Entry 6P0D (X-ray diffraction, 1.75 A resolution); this record covers chains A and B of the 4 polymer chains in the assembly.

== Chain A ==
Name: DNA ligase 1
Source organism: Homo sapiens
Notes: EC 6.5.1.1
UniProtKB: P18858 (DNLI1_HUMAN); residue numbers follow UniProt; this construct covers 262-904
Sequence (645 residues; numbered 260 to 904; the number before each row is that of its first residue):
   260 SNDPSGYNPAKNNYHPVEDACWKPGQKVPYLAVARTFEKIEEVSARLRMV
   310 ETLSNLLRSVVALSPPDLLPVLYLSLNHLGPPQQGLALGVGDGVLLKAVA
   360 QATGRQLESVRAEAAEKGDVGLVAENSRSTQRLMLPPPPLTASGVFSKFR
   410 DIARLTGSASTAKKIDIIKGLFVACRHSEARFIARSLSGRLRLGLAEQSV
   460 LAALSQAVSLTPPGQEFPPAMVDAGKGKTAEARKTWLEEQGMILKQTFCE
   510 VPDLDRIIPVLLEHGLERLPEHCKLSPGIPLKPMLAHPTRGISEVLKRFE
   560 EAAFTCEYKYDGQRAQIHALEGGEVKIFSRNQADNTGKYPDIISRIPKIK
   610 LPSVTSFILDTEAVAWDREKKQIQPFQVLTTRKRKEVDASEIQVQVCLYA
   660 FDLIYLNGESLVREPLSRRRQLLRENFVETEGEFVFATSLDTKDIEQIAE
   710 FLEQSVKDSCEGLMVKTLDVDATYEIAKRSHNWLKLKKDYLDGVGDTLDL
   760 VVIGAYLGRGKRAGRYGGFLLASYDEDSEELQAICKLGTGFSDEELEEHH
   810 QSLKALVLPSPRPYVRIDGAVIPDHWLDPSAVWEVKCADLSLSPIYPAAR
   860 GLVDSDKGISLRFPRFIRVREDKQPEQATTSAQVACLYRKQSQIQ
Not modelled in the structure: 260, 902-904
Sequence notes: expression tag (260-261); engineered mutation Ala-346 (Glu in P18858), Ala-592 (Glu in P18858)
Ligand contacts: adenosine monophosphate (AMP): Ala-545, Glu-566, Tyr-567, Lys-568, Tyr-569, Arg-573, Arg-589, Glu-621, Phe-660, Ala-696, Met-723, Lys-725, Trp-742, Lys-744, Lys-746
What the authors report for this chain:
  - binding site for adenosine monophosphate: Arg-589
  - catalytic residues: Lys-568 (citing earlier work)

== Chain B ==
Molecule: 11-nt DNA strand
Sequence (11 nucleotides; numbered 3 to 13; the number before each row is that of its first residue):
     3 GCTGATGCGTC

== Interface between chain A and chain B ==
Pairs across the interface (26; chain A residue first):
  Ala-346(A) / DG11(B)  phosphate contact
  Leu-347(A) / DC10(B)  phosphate contact
  Gly-348(A) / DG9(B)  phosphate contact
  Gly-348(A) / DC10(B)  hydrogen bond to the phosphate
  Val-349(A) / DG9(B)  phosphate contact
  Val-349(A) / DC10(B)  phosphate contact
  Gly-350(A) / DG9(B)  hydrogen bond to the phosphate
  Asp-351(A) / DG9(B)  hydrogen bond to the phosphate
  Gly-352(A) / DG9(B)  hydrogen bond to the phosphate
  Val-353(A) / DG9(B)  phosphate contact
  Gly-571(A) / DC13(B)  sugar contact
  Gln-572(A) / DT12(B)  phosphate contact
  Gln-572(A) / DC13(B)  phosphate contact
  Arg-573(A) / DC13(B)  hydrogen bond to the phosphate
  Ser-588(A) / DT12(B)  hydrogen bond to the phosphate
  Arg-589(A) / DC13(B)  phosphate contact
  Asn-590(A) / DT12(B)  hydrogen bond to the phosphate
  Ala-592(A) / DT12(B)  phosphate contact
  Asn-594(A) / DT12(B)  hydrogen bond to the phosphate
  Phe-635(A) / DT12(B)  base contact
  Phe-635(A) / DC13(B)  sugar contact
  Arg-643(A) / DC10(B)  base contact
  Arg-643(A) / DG11(B)  hydrogen bond to the base
  Arg-643(A) / DT12(B)  sugar contact
  Arg-871(A) / DC13(B)  sugar contact
  Phe-872(A) / DC13(B)  base contact
Other interface residues (no listed pair), chain A (22 interface residues in all): Gly-344, Glu-720

== Overview ==
The interface between chain A and chain B involves 22 residues on one side and 5 on the other; the contacts
include 9 hydrogen bonds. Polar contacts include Arg-643(A)/DG11(B), Gly-348(A)/DC10(B) and Gly-350(A)/DG9(B).
Ligands of chain A: adenosine monophosphate. The paper reports the catalytic residue Lys-568(A); a binding
site for adenosine monophosphate at Arg-589(A).
Here chain A is DNA ligase 1 (Homo sapiens) and chain B is an 11-nt DNA strand. Entry 6P0D (Human DNA Ligase 1
(E346A/E592A) Bound to an Adenylated, hydroxyl terminated DNA nick) was determined by X-ray diffraction,
deposited together with 6P09, 6P0A, 6P0B, 6P0C, 6P0E and 6Q1V.
